Entry 4F1B (X-ray diffraction, 1.59 A resolution); this record covers chains A and B of the 4 polymer chains in the assembly.

== Chain A ==
Molecule: Insulin A chain
Organism: Homo sapiens
UniProtKB: P01308 (INS_HUMAN); residues 1-21 here correspond to UniProt positions 90-110 (UniProt number = residue number + 89)
Amino-acid sequence (21 residues; row label = number of the first residue in the row):
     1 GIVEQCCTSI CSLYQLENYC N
Disulfides: Cys-6/Cys-11

== Chain B ==
Molecule: Insulin B chain
Organism: Homo sapiens
UniProtKB: P01308 (INS_HUMAN); residues 1-30 here correspond to UniProt positions 25-54 (UniProt number = residue number + 24)
Amino-acid sequence (30 residues; each row starts with the number of its first residue):
     1 FVNQHLCGSH LVEALYLVCG ERGFFYTPKT
Bound ions: Zn2+ near His-10 (its only coordinating residue here)

== Interface between chain A and chain B ==
Residue-residue contacts (41):
  Gly-1(A) / Thr-30(B)  hydrogen bond (backbone-side chain)
  Ile-2(A) / Leu-11(B)  hydrophobic
  Ile-2(A) / Leu-15(B)  hydrophobic
  Val-3(A) / Pro-28(B)  hydrophobic
  Glu-4(A) / Thr-30(B)
  Cys-6(A) / Gln-4(B)
  Cys-6(A) / His-5(B)
  Cys-6(A) / Leu-6(B)  hydrogen bond (backbone-backbone)
  Cys-6(A) / Leu-11(B)  hydrophobic
  Cys-7(A) / His-5(B)
  Cys-7(A) / Leu-6(B)  hydrogen bond (backbone-backbone)
  Cys-7(A) / Cys-7(B)  disulfide
  Thr-8(A) / His-5(B)  hydrogen bond (backbone-side chain)
  Ser-9(A) / His-5(B)  hydrogen bond (backbone-side chain)
  Ile-10(A) / Asn-3(B)
  Ile-10(A) / Gln-4(B)
  Ile-10(A) / His-5(B)
  Cys-11(A) / Asn-3(B)
  Cys-11(A) / Gln-4(B)  hydrogen bond (backbone-backbone)
  Ser-12(A) / Val-2(B)
  Ser-12(A) / Asn-3(B)  hydrogen bond (backbone-side chain)
  Leu-13(A) / Val-2(B)
  Leu-13(A) / Val-18(B)  hydrophobic
  Tyr-14(A) / Phe-1(B)
  Leu-16(A) / Leu-6(B)  hydrophobic
  Leu-16(A) / Leu-11(B)  hydrophobic
  Leu-16(A) / Ala-14(B)  hydrophobic
  Leu-16(A) / Leu-15(B)
  Glu-17(A) / Val-18(B)
  Glu-17(A) / Arg-22(B)  salt bridge
  Tyr-19(A) / Leu-15(B)  hydrophobic
  Tyr-19(A) / Phe-24(B)
  Tyr-19(A) / Phe-25(B)  hydrogen bond (backbone-backbone)
  Cys-20(A) / Cys-19(B)  disulfide
  Cys-20(A) / Arg-22(B)
  Cys-20(A) / Gly-23(B)
  Cys-20(A) / Phe-25(B)
  Asn-21(A) / Arg-22(B)  hydrogen bond (backbone-side chain)
  Asn-21(A) / Gly-23(B)  hydrogen bond (backbone-backbone)
  Asn-21(A) / Phe-24(B)
  Asn-21(A) / Phe-25(B)
Interface residues without a listed pair, chain A (19 interface residues in all): Asn-18
Interface residues without a listed pair, chain B (20 interface residues in all): Tyr-26, Thr-27
Disulfides between the chains: Cys-7(A)/Cys-7(B), Cys-20(A)/Cys-19(B)

== In short ==
19 residues of chain A face 20 of chain B across their interface; the contacts include 2 disulfide bonds, 10
hydrogen bonds and 1 salt bridge. Polar pairs include Glu-17(A)/Arg-22(B), Gly-1(A)/Thr-30(B) and
Thr-8(A)/His-5(B).
Here chain A is Insulin A chain and chain B is Insulin B chain, both from Homo sapiens. Entry 4F1B (Human
Insulin) was determined by X-ray diffraction, deposited together with 4EWW, 4EWX, 4EWZ, 4EX0, 4EX1, 4EXX and
17 further entries.
